PDB entry 6Q4T | X-ray diffraction, 2.00 A resolution | chains A and P of the 3 polymer chains in the assembly

== Chain A ==
Name: DNA polymerase
From: Thermococcus kodakarensis (strain ATCC BAA-918 / JCM 12380 / KOD1)
Notes: EC 2.7.7.7, 3.1.-.-
Reference sequence: P77933 (DPOL_THEKO); the construct lacks a stretch of the UniProt sequence, so the offset changes along the chain: 1-406 = UniProt 1-406; 407-491 = UniProt 767-851; 492-774 = UniProt 1389-1671
Sequence (774 residues; each row starts with the number of its first residue):
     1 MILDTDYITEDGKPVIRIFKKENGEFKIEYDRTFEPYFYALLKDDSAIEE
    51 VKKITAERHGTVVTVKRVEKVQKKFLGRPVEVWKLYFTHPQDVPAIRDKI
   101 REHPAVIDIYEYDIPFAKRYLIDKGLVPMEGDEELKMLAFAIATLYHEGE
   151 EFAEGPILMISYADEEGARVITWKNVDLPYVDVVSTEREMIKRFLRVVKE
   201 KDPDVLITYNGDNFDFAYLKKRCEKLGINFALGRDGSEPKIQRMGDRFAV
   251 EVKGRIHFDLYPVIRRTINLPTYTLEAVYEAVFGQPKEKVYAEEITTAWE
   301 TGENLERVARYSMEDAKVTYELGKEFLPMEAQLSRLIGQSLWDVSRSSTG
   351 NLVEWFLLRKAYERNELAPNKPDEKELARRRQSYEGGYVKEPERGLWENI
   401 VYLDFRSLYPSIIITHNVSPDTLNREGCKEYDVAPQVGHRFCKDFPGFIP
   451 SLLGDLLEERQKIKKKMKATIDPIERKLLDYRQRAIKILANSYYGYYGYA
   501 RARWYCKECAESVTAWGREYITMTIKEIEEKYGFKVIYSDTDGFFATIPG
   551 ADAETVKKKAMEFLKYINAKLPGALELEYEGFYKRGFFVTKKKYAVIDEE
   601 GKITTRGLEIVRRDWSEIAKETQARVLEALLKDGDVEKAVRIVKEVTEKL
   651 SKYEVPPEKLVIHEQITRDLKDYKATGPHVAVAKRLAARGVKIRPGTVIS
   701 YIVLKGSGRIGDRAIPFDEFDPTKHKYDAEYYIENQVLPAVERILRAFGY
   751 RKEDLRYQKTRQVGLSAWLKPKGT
Disordered / not traced: 758-774
Sequence notes: engineered mutation Ala141 (Asp in P77933), Ala143 (Glu in P77933)
Metal / ion sites: Mn2+: Asp404, Phe405, Asp542 (together with HHZ); Mg2+: Asp404, Asp542 (together with HHZ)
Ligand contacts: HHZ ([[(2R,3S,5R)-5-[4-azanyl-5-[3-[2-(2-hydroxyethyloxy)ethanoylamino]prop-1-ynyl]pyrrolo[2,3-d]pyrimidin-7-yl]-3-oxidanyl-oxolan-2-yl]methoxy-oxidanyl-phosphoryl] phosphono hydrogen phosphate): Asp404, Phe405, Arg406, Ser407, Leu408, Tyr409, Pro410, Arg460, Lys487, Ile488, Asn491, Tyr494, Thr541, Asp542, Glu578, Arg606
Reported in the primary citation:
  - binding site for HHZ: Lys487
  - catalytic residues: Lys487
  - conformationally variable residues (side-chain flip): Tyr402, Glu580

== Chain P ==
Molecule: 12-nt DNA strand
Sequence (12 nucleotides; each row starts with the number of its first residue):
     1 GACCACGGCCAC
Modified positions: DOC (2',3'-dideoxycytidine-5'-monophosphate) at position 12

== How chain A and chain P interact ==
Contacting residue pairs (30):
  Asp540(A) with DOC_12(P), sugar contact
  Thr541(A) with DOC_12(P), sugar contact
  Lys592(A) with DA11(P), hydrogen bond to the base; DOC_12(P), sugar contact
  Tyr594(A) with DOC_12(P), hydrogen bond to the phosphate
  Arg606(A) with DA11(P), phosphate contact; DOC_12(P), salt bridge to the phosphate
  Gly607(A) with DC10(P), phosphate contact; DA11(P), hydrogen bond to the phosphate
  Val611(A) with DC10(P), phosphate contact; DA11(P), phosphate contact
  Arg612(A) with DG8(P), hydrogen bond to the base; DC9(P), hydrogen bond to the sugar; DC10(P), phosphate contact
  Arg613(A) with DC9(P), salt bridge to the phosphate; DC10(P), hydrogen bond to the phosphate
  Asp614(A) with DC9(P), sugar contact
  Glu664(A) with DC9(P), phosphate contact
  Gln665(A) with DG8(P), phosphate contact; DC9(P), hydrogen bond to the phosphate
  Thr667(A) with DG8(P), hydrogen bond to the phosphate
  Arg668(A) with DG7(P), salt bridge to the phosphate; DG8(P), salt bridge to the phosphate
  Tyr673(A) with DG7(P), phosphate contact; DG8(P), hydrogen bond to the phosphate
  Lys674(A) with DC6(P), phosphate contact; DG7(P), hydrogen bond to the phosphate
  Ala675(A) with DC6(P), phosphate contact; DG7(P), hydrogen bond to the phosphate
  His679(A) with DG8(P), salt bridge to the phosphate
Interface residues without a listed pair, chain A (22 interface residues in all): Asp542, Thr605, Ile666, Asp672

== Overview ==
The interface between chain A and chain P involves 22 residues on one side and 7 on the other; the contacts
include 11 hydrogen bonds and 5 salt bridges. Polar pairs include Lys592(A)-DA11(P), Arg612(A)-DG8(P) and
Arg612(A)-DC9(P). Chain A binds compound HHZ. From the paper: the catalytic residue Lys487(A); a binding site
for HHZ at Lys487(A).
Here chain A is DNA polymerase (Thermococcus kodakarensis (strain ATCC BAA-918 / JCM 12380 / KOD1)) and chain
P is a 12-nt DNA strand. Entry 6Q4T (KOD DNA pol in a closed ternary complex with
7-deaza-7-(2-(2-hydroxyethoxy)-N-(prop-2-yn-1-yl)acetamide)-2-dATP) was determined by X-ray diffraction (same
publication as 6Q4U and 6Q4V).
